3ZVK - chains G and X of the 10 polymer chains in the assembly; structure by X-ray diffraction, 2.50 A resolution.

Chain G:
Protein: Antitoxin of toxin-antitoxin system vapb
From: Rickettsia felis
Reference sequence: Q4UNB3 (Q4UNB3_RICFE); residues 1-78 here = UniProt positions 1-78
Sequence (78 residues; each row starts with the number of its first residue):
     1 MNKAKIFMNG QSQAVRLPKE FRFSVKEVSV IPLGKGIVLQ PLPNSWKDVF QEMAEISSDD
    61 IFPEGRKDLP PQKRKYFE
Not modelled in the structure: 1
From the paper describing this entry:
  - self-association interface (contacts with another copy of this molecule); pairs are residue here / residue on that copy: Glu27-Lys5
  - binding site for the 26-nt DNA strand (chain X): Asn9, Lys19, Arg22
  - specificity-determining residues: Asn9

Chain X:
Molecule: 26-nt DNA strand
Sequence (26 nucleotides; numbered 2 to 27; the number before each row is that of its first residue):
     2 AGTATATATT AATTAGTATA TATTAA

Chain G / chain X interface:
Pairs across the interface (15):
  Lys5(G) with DT4(X), phosphate contact; DA5(X), phosphate contact
  Phe7(G) with DT6(X), base contact
  Met8(G) with DT6(X), base contact
  Asn9(G) with DA7(X), base contact
  Gly10(G) with DT8(X), hydrogen bond to the base
  Arg16(G) with DG3(X), sugar contact; DT4(X), salt bridge to the phosphate; DA5(X), base contact
  Leu17(G) with DG3(X), phosphate contact
  Pro18(G) with DG3(X), phosphate contact
  Lys19(G) with DA2(X), salt bridge to the phosphate; DG3(X), hydrogen bond to the phosphate
  Arg22(G) with DA2(X), salt bridge to the phosphate; DG3(X), salt bridge to the phosphate
Other interface residues (no listed pair), chain X (8 interface residues in all): DA9

Summary:
10 residues of chain G face 8 of chain X across their interface; the contacts include 2 hydrogen bonds and 4
salt bridges. Polar pairs include Gly10(G)-DT8(X), Lys19(G)-DG3(X) and Arg16(G)-DT4(X). From the paper: a
binding site for the 26-nt DNA strand (chain X) at Asn9(G), Lys19(G) and Arg22(G); the specificity determinant
Asn9(G).
Chain G is Antitoxin of toxin-antitoxin system vapb (Rickettsia felis) and chain X is a 26-nt DNA strand; the
structure, Crystal structure of VapBC2 from Rickettsia felis bound to a DNA fragment from their promoter, was
determined by X-ray diffraction.
